8G9X - chains E and G of the 8 polymer chains in the assembly; structure by electron microscopy, 4.46 A resolution (low resolution: residue-level contacts below are approximate; hydrogen-bond / salt-bridge calls are withheld).

# Chain E (and G)
Molecule: Envelope glycoprotein gp120
From: Human immunodeficiency virus 1
Notes: chain G of this document is another copy of the same molecule, construct and numbering; everything in this record applies to it too
UniProtKB: Q2N0S6 (Q2N0S6_9HIV1); the construct lacks a stretch of the UniProt sequence and is renumbered around it, so the offset changes along the chain: 31-141 = UniProt 30-140; 150-185 = UniProt 141-176; 187-309 = UniProt 186-308; 312-321 = UniProt 309-318; 2 more segments
Chain sequence (481 residues; numbered 31 to 513 plus 10 insertion-coded residues; 12 numbers in that range are skipped by the numbering (no residue carries them; nothing is unmodelled there); the number before each row is that of its first residue; a row labelled like 185A-185I holds insertion residues (185A, then the next letters in order)):
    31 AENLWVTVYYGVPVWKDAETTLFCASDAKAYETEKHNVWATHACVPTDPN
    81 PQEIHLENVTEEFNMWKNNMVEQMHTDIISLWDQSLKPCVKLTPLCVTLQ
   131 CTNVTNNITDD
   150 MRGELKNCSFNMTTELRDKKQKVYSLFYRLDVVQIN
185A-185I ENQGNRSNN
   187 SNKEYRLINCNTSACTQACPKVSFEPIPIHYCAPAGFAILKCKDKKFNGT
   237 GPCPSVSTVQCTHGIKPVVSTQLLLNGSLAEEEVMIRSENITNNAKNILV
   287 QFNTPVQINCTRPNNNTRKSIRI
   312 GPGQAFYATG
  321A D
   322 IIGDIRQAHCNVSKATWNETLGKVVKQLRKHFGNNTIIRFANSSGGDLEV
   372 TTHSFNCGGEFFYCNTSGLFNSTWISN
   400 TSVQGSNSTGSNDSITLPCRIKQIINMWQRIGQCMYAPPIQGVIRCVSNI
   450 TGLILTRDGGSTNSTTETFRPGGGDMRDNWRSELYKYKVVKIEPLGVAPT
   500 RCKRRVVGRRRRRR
Not modelled in the structure: 185A-185I, 400-410, 506-513
Cystine bridges: Cys54-Cys74, Cys119-Cys205, Cys126-Cys196, Cys131-Cys157, Cys201-Cys433, Cys218-Cys247, Cys228-Cys239, Cys296-Cys331, Cys378-Cys445, Cys385-Cys418
Covalently attached groups: N-acetylglucosamine (NAG) linked to Asn88, Asn133, Asn156, Asn160, Asn197, Asn234, Asn262, Asn276, Asn295, Asn301, Asn332, Asn339, Asn355, Asn363, Asn386, Asn392, Asn448
Construct notes: conflict Cys201 (Ile200 in Q2N0S6), Asn332 (Thr330 in Q2N0S6), Cys433 (Ala430 in Q2N0S6), Cys501 (Ala498 in Q2N0S6), Arg509 (Glu506 in Q2N0S6), Arg510 (Lys507 in Q2N0S6), Arg512 (Ala509 in Q2N0S6), Arg513 (Val510 in Q2N0S6)

# Chain E / chain G interface
Pairs across the interface (12; chain E residue first):
  Glu164(E) with Cys126(G)
  Leu165(E) with Cys126(G); Val127(G); Thr128(G)
  Arg166(E) with Thr123(G); Cys126(G)
  Asp167(E) with Val127(G); Thr128(G)
  Arg308(E) with Asn197(G)
  Pro313(E) with Cys196(G); Ala200(G)
  Gly314(E) with Thr198(G)
Other interface residues (no listed pair), chain E (8 interface residues in all): Lys168
Other interface residues (no listed pair), chain G (10 interface residues in all): Arg192, Ser199

# Summary
Chain E and chain G form an interface of 8 and 10 residues respectively. N-acetylglucosamine is covalently
linked to Asn88(E), Asn133(E), Asn156(E), Asn160(E), Asn197(E) and Asn234(E) and 11 more.
Both chains are Envelope glycoprotein gp120 (Human immunodeficiency virus 1). Entry 8G9X (Cryo-EM structure of
vFP49.02 Fab in complex with HIV-1 Env BG505 DS-SOSIP.664 (conformation 2)) was determined by electron
microscopy together with 8FR6, 8G85, 8G9Y and 8GAS from the same study.
